6Y7B - chain A; structure by X-ray diffraction, 3.10 A resolution.

# Chain A
Name: Haloalkane dehalogenase
From: Rhodococcus sp
Notes: EC 3.8.1.5
UniProtKB: P0A3G3 (DHAA_RHOSO); residues 4-293 here = UniProt positions 4-293
Sequence (293 residues; numbered 3 to 295; the number before each row is that of its first residue):
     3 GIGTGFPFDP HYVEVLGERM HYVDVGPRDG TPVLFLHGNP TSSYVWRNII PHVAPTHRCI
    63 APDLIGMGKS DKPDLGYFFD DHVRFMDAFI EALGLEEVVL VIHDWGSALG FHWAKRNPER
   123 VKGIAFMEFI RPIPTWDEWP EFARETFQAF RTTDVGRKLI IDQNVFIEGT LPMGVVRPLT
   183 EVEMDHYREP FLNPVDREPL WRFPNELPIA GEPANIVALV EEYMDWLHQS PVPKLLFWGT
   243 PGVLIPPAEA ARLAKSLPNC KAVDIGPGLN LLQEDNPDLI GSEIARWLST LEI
Construct notes: expression tag (3, 294-295); engineered mutation Val-47 (Leu in P0A3G3), Thr-58 (Ser in P0A3G3), Gly-78 (Asp in P0A3G3), Phe-87 (Tyr in P0A3G3), Met-88 (Leu in P0A3G3), Phe-128 (Cys in P0A3G3), Thr-155 (Ala in P0A3G3), Lys-160 (Glu in P0A3G3), Val-167 (Ala in P0A3G3), Thr-172 (Ala in P0A3G3), Met-175 (Lys in P0A3G3), Gly-176 (Cys in P0A3G3), Asn-195 (Lys in P0A3G3), Glu-224 (Ala in P0A3G3), Asp-227 (Asn in P0A3G3), Lys-257 (Glu in P0A3G3), Ala-264 (Thr in P0A3G3), Asn-272 (His in P0A3G3), Leu-273 (Tyr in P0A3G3), Ser-291 (Pro in P0A3G3), Thr-292 (Ala in P0A3G3)
Covalently attached groups: compound OEK linked to Asp-106
Small-molecule neighbours: OEK (4-[2-[2-(6-chloranylhexoxy)ethoxy]ethylcarbamoyl]-2-[3-(dimethylamino)-6-(dimethyl-$L4-azanylidene)-10,10-dimethyl-anthracen-9-yl]benzoic acid): Asn-41, Trp-107, Ile-132, Phe-144, Ala-145, Thr-148, Phe-149, Phe-152, Gln-165, Val-167, Glu-170, Gly-171, Thr-172, Pro-174, Met-175, Gly-176, Val-245, Leu-246, Asn-272
From the paper describing this entry:
  - binding site for OEK: Thr-148, Thr-172
  - mutagenesis - H272N: abolished catalytic activity (hydrolysis of the ester) (citing earlier work)

# Overview
Covalently linked compound OEK: at Asp-106. The paper reports a binding site for OEK at Thr-148 and Thr-172;
H272N abolishes catalytic activity (hydrolysis of the ester).
Chain A is Haloalkane dehalogenase (Rhodococcus sp); the structure, X-ray structure of the Haloalkane
dehalogenase HaloTag7 labeled with a chloroalkane-carbopyronine fluorophore substrate, was determined by X-ray
diffraction, deposited together with 6ZCC, 6Y7A and 6Y8P.
